Entry 9DWG (electron microscopy, 3.30 A resolution); this record covers chains H and J of the 12 polymer chains in the assembly.

[Chain H]
Molecule: Histone H2B type 1-C/E/F/G/I
From: Homo sapiens
UniProtKB: P62807 (H2B1C_HUMAN); residues 1-125 here correspond to UniProt positions 2-126 (UniProt number = residue number + 1)
Chain sequence (125 residues; numbered 1 to 125; the number before each row is that of its first residue):
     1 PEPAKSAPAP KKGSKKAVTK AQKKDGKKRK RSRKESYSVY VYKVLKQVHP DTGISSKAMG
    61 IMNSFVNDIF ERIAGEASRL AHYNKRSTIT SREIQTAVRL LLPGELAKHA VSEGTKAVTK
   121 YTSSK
Not modelled in the structure: 1-33, 124-125
Swiss-Prot annotation at these positions:
  - modified residue: Pro1 (N-acetylproline), Glu2 (ADP-ribosyl glutamic acid), Lys5 (N6-(2-hydroxyisobutyryl)lysine), Ser6 (ADP-ribosylserine), Lys11 (N6-(beta-hydroxybutyryl)lysine), Lys12 (N6-(2-hydroxyisobutyryl)lysine), Ser14 (Phosphoserine), Lys15 (N6-acetyllysine), Lys16 (N6-(beta-hydroxybutyryl)lysine), Lys20 (N6-(2-hydroxyisobutyryl)lysine), Lys23 (N6-(2-hydroxyisobutyryl)lysine), Lys24 (N6-(2-hydroxyisobutyryl)lysine), Lys34 (N6-(2-hydroxyisobutyryl)lysine), Glu35 (PolyADP-ribosyl glutamic acid), Ser36 (Phosphoserine), Lys43 (N6-(2-hydroxyisobutyryl)lysine), Lys46 (N6-(2-hydroxyisobutyryl)lysine), Lys57 (N6,N6-dimethyllysine), Arg79 (Dimethylated arginine), Lys85 (N6,N6,N6-trimethyllysine) and 6 more in UniProt
  - glycosylation: Ser112 (O-linked (GlcNAc) serine)
  - cross-link (Glycyl lysine isopeptide (Lys-Gly)): Lys5 (interchain with G-Cter in SUMO2), Lys20 (interchain with G-Cter in SUMO2), Lys34 (interchain with G-Cter in ubiquitin), Lys120 (interchain with G-Cter in ubiquitin)

[Chain J]
Molecule: 601 J strand (non-damaged strand)
Sequence (147 nucleotides; numbered 1 to 147; the number before each row is that of its first residue):
     1 ATCGGATGTA TATATCTGAC ACGTGCCTGG AGACTAGGGA GTAATCCCCT TGGCGGTTAA
    61 AACGCGGGGG ACAGCGCGTA CGTGCGTTTA AGCGGTGCTA GAGCTGTCTA CGACCAATTG
   121 AGCGGCCTCG GCACCGGGAT TCTCGAT

[Interface between chain H and chain J]
Residue-residue contacts (6; chain H residue first):
  Tyr42(H) - DG18(J)  sugar contact
  Gly53(H) - DG18(J)  phosphate contact
  Ile54(H) - DG18(J)  phosphate contact
  Ser55(H) - DT17(J)  phosphate contact
  Ser56(H) - DT17(J)  hydrogen bond to the phosphate
  Thr88(H) - DA40(J)  phosphate contact
Other interface residues (no listed pair), chain H (7 interface residues in all): Lys46
Other interface residues (no listed pair), chain J (4 interface residues in all): DA19

[In short]
Chain H and chain J form an interface of 7 and 4 residues respectively, with 1 hydrogen bond. Its one
hydrogen-bonded contact is Ser56(H)-DT17(J).
Chain H is Histone H2B type 1-C/E/F/G/I (Homo sapiens) and chain J is 601 J strand (non-damaged strand); the
structure, DNA Polymerase Beta bound to a nucleosome containing a 1-nt gap at SHL-4.5 (State 1, composite),
was determined by electron microscopy.
